Entry 1KQ3 (X-ray diffraction, 1.50 A resolution); this record covers chain A.

== Chain A ==
Protein: glycerol dehydrogenase
Organism: Thermotoga maritima
UniProt: Q9WYQ4 (Q9WYQ4_THEMA); residue numbers follow UniProt; this construct covers 1-364
Chain sequence (376 residues; each row starts with the number of its first residue; numbers below 1 keep their minus sign (Met-11 is residue -11)):
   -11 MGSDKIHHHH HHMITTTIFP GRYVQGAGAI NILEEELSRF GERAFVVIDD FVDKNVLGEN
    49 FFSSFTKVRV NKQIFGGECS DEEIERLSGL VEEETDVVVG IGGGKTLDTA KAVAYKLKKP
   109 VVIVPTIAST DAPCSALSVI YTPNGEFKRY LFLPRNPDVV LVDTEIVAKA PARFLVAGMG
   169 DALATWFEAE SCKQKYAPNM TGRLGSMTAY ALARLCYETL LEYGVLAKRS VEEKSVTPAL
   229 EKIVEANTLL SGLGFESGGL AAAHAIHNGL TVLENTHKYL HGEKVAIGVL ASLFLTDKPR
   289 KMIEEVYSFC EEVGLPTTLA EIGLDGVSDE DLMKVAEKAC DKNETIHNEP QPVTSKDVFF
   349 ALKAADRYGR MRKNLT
Disordered / not traced: -11 to -1, 364
Construct notes: expression tag (-11 to 0)
Swiss-Prot annotation at these positions:
  - binding site (NAD(+)): Asp37, Gly92, Lys93, Thr114, Ser117, Ser123, Leu125, Tyr129
  - binding site (glycerol): Asp119, Asp169, His252, His269
  - binding site (Zn(2+)): Asp169, His252, His269

== Summary ==
From UniProt: 8 NAD+-binding residues, 4 glycerol-binding residues and 3 Zn2+-binding residues.
Chain A is glycerol dehydrogenase (Thermotoga maritima); the structure, Crystal structure of a glycerol
dehydrogenase (TM0423) from thermotoga maritima at 1.5 A resolution, was determined by X-ray diffraction,
deposited together with 1KQ4.
